7PIO - chains C and 5 of the 53 polymer chains in the assembly; structure by electron microscopy, 9.50 A resolution (very low resolution: no residue pairs are listed; an interface is given only as per-side residue counts).

Chain C:
Molecule: 30S ribosomal protein S4
Source organism: Mycoplasma pneumoniae M129
UniProtKB: P46775 (RS4_MYCPN); residues 1-205 here = UniProt positions 1-205
Chain sequence (205 residues; row label = number of the first residue in the row):
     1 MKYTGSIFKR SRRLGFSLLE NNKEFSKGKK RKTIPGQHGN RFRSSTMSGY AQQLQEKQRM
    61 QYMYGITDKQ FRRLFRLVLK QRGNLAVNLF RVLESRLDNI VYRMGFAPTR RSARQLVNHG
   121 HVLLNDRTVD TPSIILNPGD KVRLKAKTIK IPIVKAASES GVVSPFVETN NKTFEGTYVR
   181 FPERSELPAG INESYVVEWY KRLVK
Not modelled in the structure: 204-205

Chain 5:
Molecule: 16S ribosomal RNA
Source organism: Mycoplasma pneumoniae M129
Sequence (1520 nucleotides; numbered 1 to 1520; the number before each row is that of its first residue):
     1 UUUUUCUGAG AGUUUGAUCC UGGCUCAGGA UUAACGCUGG CGGCAUGCCU AAUACAUGCA
    61 AGUCGAUCGA AAGUAGUAAU ACUUUAGAGG CGAACGGGUG AGUAACACGU AUCCAAUCUA
   121 CCUUAUAAUG GGGGAUAACU AGUUGAAAGA CUAGCUAAUA CCGCAUAAGA ACUUUGGUUC
   181 GCAUGAAUCA AAGUUGAAAG GACCUGCAAG GGUUCGUUAU UUGAUGAGGG UGCGCCAUAU
   241 CAGCUAGUUG GUGGGGUAAC GGCCUACCAA GGCAAUGACG UGUAGCUAUG CUGAGAAGUA
   301 GAAUAGCCAC AAUGGGACUG AGACACGGCC CAUACUCCUA CGGGAGGCAG CAGUAGGGAA
   361 UUUUUCACAA UGAGCGAAAG CUUGAUGGAG CAAUGCCGCG UGAACGAUGA AGGUCUUUAA
   421 GAUUGUAAAG UUCUUUUAUU UGGGAAGAAU GACUUUAGCA GGUAAUGGCU AGAGUUUGAC
   481 UGUACCAUUU UGAAUAAGUG ACGACUAACU AUGUGCCAGC AGUCGCGGUA AUACAUAGGU
   541 CGCAAGCGUU AUCCGGAUUU AUUGGGCGUA AAGCAAGCGC AGGCGGAUUG AAAAGUCUGG
   601 UGUUAAAGGC AGCUGCUUAA CAGUUGUAUG CAUUGGAAAC UAUUAAUCUA GAGUGUGGUA
   661 GGGAGUUUUG GAAUUUCAUG UGGAGCGGUG AAAUGCGUAG AUAUAUGAAG GAACACCAGU
   721 GGCGAAGGCG AAAACUUAGG CCAUUACUGA CGCUUAGGCU UGAAAGUGUG GGGAGCAAAU
   781 AGGAUUAGAU ACCCUAGUAG UCCACACCGU AAACGAUAGA UACUAGCUGU CGGGGCGAUC
   841 CCCUCGGUAG UGAAGUUAAC ACAUUAAGUA UCUCGCCUGG GUAGUACAUU CGCAAGAAUG
   901 AAACUCAAAC GGAAUUGACG GGGACCCGCA CAAGUGGUGG AGCAUGUUGC UUAAUUCGAC
   961 GGUACACGAA AAACCUUACC UAGACUUGAC AUCCUUGGCA AAGUUAUGGA AACAUAAUGG
  1021 AGGUUAACCG AGUGACAGGU GGUGCAUGGU UGUCGUCAGC UCGUGUCGUG AGAUGUUGGG
  1081 UUAAGUCCCG CAACGAGCGC AACCCUUAUC GUUAGUUACA UUGUCUAGCG AGACUGCUAA
  1141 UGCAAAUUGG AGGAAGGAAG GGAUGACGUC AAAUCAUCAU GCCCCUUAUG UCUAGGGCUG
  1201 CAAACGUGCU ACAAUGGCCA AUACAAACAG UCGCCAGCUU GUAAAAGUGA GCAAAUCUGU
  1261 AAAGUUGGUC UCAGUUCGGA UUGAGGGCUG CAAUUCGUCC UCAUGAAGUC GGAAUCACUA
  1321 GUAAUCGCGA AUCAGCUAUG UCGCGGUGAA UACGUUCUCG GGUCUUGUAC ACACCGCCCG
  1381 UCAAACUAUG AAAGCUGGUA AUAUUUAAAA ACGUGUUGCU AACCAUUAGG AAGCGCAUGU
  1441 CAAGGAUAGC ACCGGUGAUU GGAGUUAAGU CGUAACAAGG UACCCCUACG AGAACGUGGG
  1501 GGUGGAUCAC CUCCUUUCUA
Not modelled in the structure: 1-4, 181-184, 1020-1027, 1510-1520

How chain C and chain 5 interact:
At this resolution (10 A) residue pairs are not listed: 72 residues of chain C and 60 of chain 5 lie at the interface.

Overview:
72 residues of chain C and 60 residues of chain 5 are in contact.
Chain C is 30S ribosomal protein S4 and chain 5 is 16S ribosomal RNA, both from Mycoplasma pneumoniae M129;
the structure, 70S ribosome with P-site tRNA in pseudouridimycin-treated Mycoplasma pneumoniae cells, was
determined by electron microscopy, deposited together with 7OOC, 7OOD, 7P6Z, 7PAH, 7PAI, 7PAJ and 23 further
entries.
